PDB entry 6HNM | X-ray diffraction, 2.00 A resolution | chains A and B

# Chain A (and B)
Protein: putative polyketide cyclase IdmH
From: Streptomyces antibioticus
Notes: engineered mutation(s): Residues 96-104 deleted; chain B of this document is another copy of the same molecule, construct and numbering; everything in this record applies to it too
UniProtKB: C5HV10 (C5HV10_STRAT); aligned to UniProt positions 1-136 over residues 4-139 (the alignment contains insertions or deletions, so no single offset holds)
Chain sequence (139 residues; numbered 1 to 139; the number before each row is that of its first residue):
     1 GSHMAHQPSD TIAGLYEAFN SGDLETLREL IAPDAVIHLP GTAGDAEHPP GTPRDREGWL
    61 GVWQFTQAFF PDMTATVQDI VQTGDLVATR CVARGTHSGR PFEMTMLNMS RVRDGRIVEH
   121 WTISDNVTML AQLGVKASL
Not modelled in the structure: 1-6, 135-139 (chain B: 1-5, 135-139)
Construct notes: expression tag (1-3)
Reported in the primary citation:
  - catalytic residues: Trp-59 (from molecular simulation)

# Chain A / chain B interface
Contacting residue pairs (47; chain A residue first):
  Pro-40(A) with Asp-125(B)
  Gly-41(A) with Asp-125(B), hydrogen bond (backbone-side chain); Val-127(B); Thr-128(B), hydrogen bond (backbone-side chain)
  Thr-42(A) with Val-127(B)
  Pro-50(A) with Thr-128(B); Ala-131(B), hydrophobic
  Gly-51(A) with Thr-128(B)
  Asp-79(A) with Leu-86(B); Arg-111(B), salt bridge
  Val-81(A) with Val-81(B), hydrophobic; Thr-83(B); Leu-86(B), hydrophobic; Ala-88(B), hydrophobic
  Gln-82(A) with Gln-82(B); Thr-83(B), hydrogen bond (backbone-side chain)
  Thr-83(A) with Val-81(B); Gln-82(B), hydrogen bond (side chain-backbone)
  Leu-86(A) with Asp-79(B); Val-81(B), hydrophobic
  Ala-88(A) with Val-81(B), hydrophobic; Ala-88(B), hydrophobic
  Thr-89(A) with Met-109(B)
  Arg-90(A) with Met-109(B); Trp-121(B)
  Thr-105(A) with Ile-123(B)
  Leu-107(A) with Leu-107(B)
  Met-109(A) with Asp-79(B); Thr-89(B); Arg-90(B)
  Arg-111(A) with Asp-79(B), salt bridge
  Trp-121(A) with Arg-90(B)
  Ile-123(A) with Thr-105(B); Leu-107(B); Ile-123(B), hydrophobic; Ser-124(B); Asp-125(B)
  Ser-124(A) with Ile-123(B)
  Asp-125(A) with Pro-40(B); Gly-41(B), hydrogen bond (side chain-backbone); Ile-123(B)
  Val-127(A) with Gly-41(B); Thr-42(B)
  Thr-128(A) with Gly-41(B), hydrogen bond (side chain-backbone); Pro-50(B); Gly-51(B)
  Ala-131(A) with Pro-50(B), hydrophobic
Interface residues without a listed pair, chain A (27 interface residues in all): Leu-39, Asn-108, Thr-122
Interface residues without a listed pair, chain B (27 interface residues in all): Leu-39, Asn-108, Thr-122

# In short
Chain A and chain B each contribute 27 residues to their interface, with 6 hydrogen bonds and 2 salt bridges.
Polar pairs include Asp-79(A)/Arg-111(B), Gly-41(A)/Asp-125(B) and Gly-41(A)/Thr-128(B). The paper reports the
catalytic residue Trp-59(A).
Both chains are putative polyketide cyclase IdmH (Streptomyces antibioticus). Entry 6HNM (Crystal structure of
IdmH 96-104 loop truncation variant) was determined by X-ray diffraction, deposited together with 6HNL and
6HNN.
